Entry 4I9H (X-ray diffraction, 2.17 A resolution); this record covers chains A and B of the 4 polymer chains in the assembly.

== Chain A ==
Protein: L-lactate dehydrogenase A chain
Source organism: Oryctolagus cuniculus
Notes: EC 1.1.1.27
Reference sequence: P13491 (LDHA_RABIT); residues 1-331 here correspond to UniProt positions 2-332 (UniProt number = residue number + 1)
Sequence (331 residues; numbered 1 to 331; the number before each row is that of its first residue):
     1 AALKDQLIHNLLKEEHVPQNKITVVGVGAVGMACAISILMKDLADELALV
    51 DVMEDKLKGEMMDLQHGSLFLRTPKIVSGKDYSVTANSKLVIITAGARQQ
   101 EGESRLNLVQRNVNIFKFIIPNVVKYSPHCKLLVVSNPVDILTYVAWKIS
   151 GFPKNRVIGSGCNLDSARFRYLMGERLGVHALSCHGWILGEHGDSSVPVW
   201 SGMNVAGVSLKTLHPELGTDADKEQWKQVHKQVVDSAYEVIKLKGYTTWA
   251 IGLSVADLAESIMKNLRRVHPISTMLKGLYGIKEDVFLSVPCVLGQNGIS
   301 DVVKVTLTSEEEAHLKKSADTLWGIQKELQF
Disordered / not traced: 100-105
Curated features (UniProtKB/Swiss-Prot):
  - active site: His192 (Proton acceptor)
  - binding site (NAD(+)): Arg98, Asn137
  - binding site (substrate): Arg105, Asn137, Arg168, Thr247
  - modified residue: Ala1 (N-acetylalanine), Lys4 (N6-acetyllysine), Lys13 (N6-acetyllysine), Lys56 (N6-acetyllysine), Lys80 (N6-acetyllysine), Lys117 (N6-acetyllysine), Lys125 (N6-acetyllysine), Lys223 (N6-acetyllysine), Lys231 (N6-acetyllysine), Tyr238 (Phosphotyrosine), Lys242 (N6-acetyllysine), Thr308 (Phosphothreonine), Ser309 (Phosphoserine), Lys317 (N6-acetyllysine), Thr321 (Phosphothreonine)
  - cross-link: Lys56 (Glycyl lysine isopeptide (Lys-Gly) (interchain with G-Cter in SUMO2))

== Chain B ==
Protein: L-lactate dehydrogenase A chain
Source organism: Oryctolagus cuniculus
Notes: EC 1.1.1.27
Reference sequence: P13491 (LDHA_RABIT); the construct has insertions or renumbered stretches relative to UniProt, so the offset changes along the chain: 1-99 = UniProt 2-100; 103-106 = UniProt 105-108; 108-331 = UniProt 109-332
Sequence (331 residues; each row starts with the number of its first residue; note: 4 numbers in that range are skipped by the numbering (no residue carries them; nothing is unmodelled there); a row labelled like 99A-99D holds insertion residues (99A, then the next letters in order)):
     1 AALKDQLIHNLLKEEHVPQNKITVVGVGAVGMACAISILMKDLADELALV
    51 DVMEDKLKGEMMDLQHGSLFLRTPKIVSGKDYSVTANSKLVIITAGARQ
99A-99D QEGE
   103 SRLN
   108 LVQRNVNIFKFIIPNVVKYSPHCKLLVVSNPVDILTYVAWKISGFPKNRV
   158 IGSGCNLDSARFRYLMGERLGVHALSCHGWILGEHGDSSVPVWSGMNVAG
   208 VSLKTLHPELGTDADKEQWKQVHKQVVDSAYEVIKLKGYTTWAIGLSVAD
   258 LAESIMKNLRRVHPISTMLKGLYGIKEDVFLSVPCVLGQNGISDVVKVTL
   308 TSEEEAHLKKSADTLWGIQKELQF
Disordered / not traced: 99A-99D
Curated features (UniProtKB/Swiss-Prot):
  - active site: His192 (Proton acceptor)
  - binding site (NAD(+)): Arg98, Asn137
  - binding site (substrate): Arg104, Asn137, Arg168, Thr247
  - modified residue: Ala1 (N-acetylalanine), Lys4 (N6-acetyllysine), Lys13 (N6-acetyllysine), Lys56 (N6-acetyllysine), Lys80 (N6-acetyllysine), Lys117 (N6-acetyllysine), Lys125 (N6-acetyllysine), Lys223 (N6-acetyllysine), Lys231 (N6-acetyllysine), Tyr238 (Phosphotyrosine), Lys242 (N6-acetyllysine), Thr308 (Phosphothreonine), Ser309 (Phosphoserine), Lys317 (N6-acetyllysine), Thr321 (Phosphothreonine)
  - cross-link: Lys56 (Glycyl lysine isopeptide (Lys-Gly) (interchain with G-Cter in SUMO2))

== Chain A / chain B interface ==
Residue-residue contacts - 69 pairs, chain A then chain B:
  Asp5(A) - Lys304(B)  hydrogen bond (backbone-side chain)
  Gln6(A) - Lys304(B)
  Leu7(A) - Val303(B)
  Leu7(A) - Lys304(B)  hydrogen bond (backbone-backbone)
  Ile8(A) - Asp301(B)
  Ile8(A) - Val302(B)
  Ile8(A) - Lys304(B)
  His9(A) - Leu279(B)
  His9(A) - Asp301(B)
  His9(A) - Val302(B)  hydrogen bond (backbone-backbone)
  His9(A) - Lys304(B)
  Asn10(A) - Ser300(B)  hydrogen bond (side chain-backbone)
  Asn10(A) - Asp301(B)  hydrogen bond
  Leu11(A) - Lys154(B)
  Leu11(A) - Ser300(B)  hydrogen bond (backbone-backbone)
  Leu11(A) - Val302(B)  hydrophobic
  Leu12(A) - Asn155(B)
  Leu12(A) - Asn297(B)
  Leu12(A) - Ser300(B)  hydrogen bond (backbone-backbone)
  Glu14(A) - Arg267(B)  salt bridge
  Glu14(A) - Asn297(B)
  Glu14(A) - Ser300(B)  hydrogen bond
  Glu15(A) - Gln296(B)
  Glu15(A) - Asn297(B)
  His16(A) - Asn265(B)
  Val17(A) - Gln296(B)  hydrogen bond (backbone-side chain)
  Gln19(A) - Lys89(B)  hydrogen bond
  Gln19(A) - Gln296(B)
  Asn20(A) - Asn20(B)  hydrogen bond
  Asp42(A) - Lys264(B)  hydrogen bond (backbone-side chain)
  Asp45(A) - Lys264(B)
  Arg72(A) - Glu260(B)  salt bridge
  Arg72(A) - Lys264(B)
  Arg72(A) - Leu266(B)
  Arg72(A) - Arg268(B)
  Pro74(A) - Lys264(B)
  Pro74(A) - Asn265(B)
  Lys89(A) - Gln19(B)
  Lys154(A) - Leu11(B)
  Asn155(A) - Leu12(B)
  Glu260(A) - Arg72(B)  salt bridge
  Lys264(A) - Asp42(B)  salt bridge
  Lys264(A) - Arg72(B)
  Lys264(A) - Pro74(B)
  Asn265(A) - Pro74(B)
  Leu266(A) - Arg72(B)
  Arg268(A) - Arg72(B)
  Leu279(A) - His9(B)
  Leu279(A) - Leu11(B)  hydrophobic
  Gln296(A) - His16(B)  hydrogen bond (side chain-backbone)
  Gln296(A) - Val17(B)  hydrogen bond (side chain-backbone)
  Gln296(A) - Gln19(B)
  Asn297(A) - Leu12(B)
  Asn297(A) - Glu14(B)
  Ser300(A) - Asn10(B)  hydrogen bond (backbone-side chain)
  Ser300(A) - Leu11(B)  hydrogen bond (backbone-backbone)
  Ser300(A) - Leu12(B)  hydrogen bond (backbone-backbone)
  Asp301(A) - Ile8(B)
  Asp301(A) - His9(B)
  Asp301(A) - Asn10(B)  hydrogen bond
  Val302(A) - Ile8(B)
  Val302(A) - His9(B)  hydrogen bond (backbone-backbone)
  Val302(A) - Leu11(B)  hydrophobic
  Val303(A) - Leu7(B)
  Lys304(A) - Asp5(B)  hydrogen bond (side chain-backbone)
  Lys304(A) - Gln6(B)
  Lys304(A) - Leu7(B)  hydrogen bond (backbone-backbone)
  Lys304(A) - Ile8(B)
  Lys304(A) - His9(B)
Interface residues without a listed pair, chain A (35 interface residues in all): Ile299
Interface residues without a listed pair, chain B (34 interface residues in all): Asp45

== Overview ==
The interface between chain A and chain B involves 35 residues on one side and 34 on the other, with 21
hydrogen bonds and 4 salt bridges. Polar pairs include Glu14(A)-Arg267(B), Arg72(A)-Glu260(B) and
Lys264(A)-Asp42(B).
Chain A and chain B are both L-lactate dehydrogenase A chain (Oryctolagus cuniculus); the structure, Crystal
structure of rabbit LDHA in complex with AP28669, was determined by X-ray diffraction, deposited together with
4I8X, 4I9N and 4I9U.
